Entry 6RLA (electron microscopy, 3.90 A resolution); this record covers chains A and B.

Chain A (and B):
Protein: O6-alkylguanine-DNA alkyltransferase mutant, DYNC2H1 variant protein
Source organism: Homo sapiens
Notes: chain B of this document is another copy of the same molecule, construct and numbering; everything in this record applies to it too
UniProt: chimeric construct of E5BBQ0, B0I1S0: residues -204 to -28 from E5BBQ0 (E5BBQ0_HUMAN) positions 5-181 (UniProt number = residue number + 209); residues 2-4307 from B0I1S0 positions 2-4307 (same numbers)
Sequence (4513 residues; row label = number of the first residue in the row; numbers below 1 keep their minus sign (Gly-205 is residue -205)):
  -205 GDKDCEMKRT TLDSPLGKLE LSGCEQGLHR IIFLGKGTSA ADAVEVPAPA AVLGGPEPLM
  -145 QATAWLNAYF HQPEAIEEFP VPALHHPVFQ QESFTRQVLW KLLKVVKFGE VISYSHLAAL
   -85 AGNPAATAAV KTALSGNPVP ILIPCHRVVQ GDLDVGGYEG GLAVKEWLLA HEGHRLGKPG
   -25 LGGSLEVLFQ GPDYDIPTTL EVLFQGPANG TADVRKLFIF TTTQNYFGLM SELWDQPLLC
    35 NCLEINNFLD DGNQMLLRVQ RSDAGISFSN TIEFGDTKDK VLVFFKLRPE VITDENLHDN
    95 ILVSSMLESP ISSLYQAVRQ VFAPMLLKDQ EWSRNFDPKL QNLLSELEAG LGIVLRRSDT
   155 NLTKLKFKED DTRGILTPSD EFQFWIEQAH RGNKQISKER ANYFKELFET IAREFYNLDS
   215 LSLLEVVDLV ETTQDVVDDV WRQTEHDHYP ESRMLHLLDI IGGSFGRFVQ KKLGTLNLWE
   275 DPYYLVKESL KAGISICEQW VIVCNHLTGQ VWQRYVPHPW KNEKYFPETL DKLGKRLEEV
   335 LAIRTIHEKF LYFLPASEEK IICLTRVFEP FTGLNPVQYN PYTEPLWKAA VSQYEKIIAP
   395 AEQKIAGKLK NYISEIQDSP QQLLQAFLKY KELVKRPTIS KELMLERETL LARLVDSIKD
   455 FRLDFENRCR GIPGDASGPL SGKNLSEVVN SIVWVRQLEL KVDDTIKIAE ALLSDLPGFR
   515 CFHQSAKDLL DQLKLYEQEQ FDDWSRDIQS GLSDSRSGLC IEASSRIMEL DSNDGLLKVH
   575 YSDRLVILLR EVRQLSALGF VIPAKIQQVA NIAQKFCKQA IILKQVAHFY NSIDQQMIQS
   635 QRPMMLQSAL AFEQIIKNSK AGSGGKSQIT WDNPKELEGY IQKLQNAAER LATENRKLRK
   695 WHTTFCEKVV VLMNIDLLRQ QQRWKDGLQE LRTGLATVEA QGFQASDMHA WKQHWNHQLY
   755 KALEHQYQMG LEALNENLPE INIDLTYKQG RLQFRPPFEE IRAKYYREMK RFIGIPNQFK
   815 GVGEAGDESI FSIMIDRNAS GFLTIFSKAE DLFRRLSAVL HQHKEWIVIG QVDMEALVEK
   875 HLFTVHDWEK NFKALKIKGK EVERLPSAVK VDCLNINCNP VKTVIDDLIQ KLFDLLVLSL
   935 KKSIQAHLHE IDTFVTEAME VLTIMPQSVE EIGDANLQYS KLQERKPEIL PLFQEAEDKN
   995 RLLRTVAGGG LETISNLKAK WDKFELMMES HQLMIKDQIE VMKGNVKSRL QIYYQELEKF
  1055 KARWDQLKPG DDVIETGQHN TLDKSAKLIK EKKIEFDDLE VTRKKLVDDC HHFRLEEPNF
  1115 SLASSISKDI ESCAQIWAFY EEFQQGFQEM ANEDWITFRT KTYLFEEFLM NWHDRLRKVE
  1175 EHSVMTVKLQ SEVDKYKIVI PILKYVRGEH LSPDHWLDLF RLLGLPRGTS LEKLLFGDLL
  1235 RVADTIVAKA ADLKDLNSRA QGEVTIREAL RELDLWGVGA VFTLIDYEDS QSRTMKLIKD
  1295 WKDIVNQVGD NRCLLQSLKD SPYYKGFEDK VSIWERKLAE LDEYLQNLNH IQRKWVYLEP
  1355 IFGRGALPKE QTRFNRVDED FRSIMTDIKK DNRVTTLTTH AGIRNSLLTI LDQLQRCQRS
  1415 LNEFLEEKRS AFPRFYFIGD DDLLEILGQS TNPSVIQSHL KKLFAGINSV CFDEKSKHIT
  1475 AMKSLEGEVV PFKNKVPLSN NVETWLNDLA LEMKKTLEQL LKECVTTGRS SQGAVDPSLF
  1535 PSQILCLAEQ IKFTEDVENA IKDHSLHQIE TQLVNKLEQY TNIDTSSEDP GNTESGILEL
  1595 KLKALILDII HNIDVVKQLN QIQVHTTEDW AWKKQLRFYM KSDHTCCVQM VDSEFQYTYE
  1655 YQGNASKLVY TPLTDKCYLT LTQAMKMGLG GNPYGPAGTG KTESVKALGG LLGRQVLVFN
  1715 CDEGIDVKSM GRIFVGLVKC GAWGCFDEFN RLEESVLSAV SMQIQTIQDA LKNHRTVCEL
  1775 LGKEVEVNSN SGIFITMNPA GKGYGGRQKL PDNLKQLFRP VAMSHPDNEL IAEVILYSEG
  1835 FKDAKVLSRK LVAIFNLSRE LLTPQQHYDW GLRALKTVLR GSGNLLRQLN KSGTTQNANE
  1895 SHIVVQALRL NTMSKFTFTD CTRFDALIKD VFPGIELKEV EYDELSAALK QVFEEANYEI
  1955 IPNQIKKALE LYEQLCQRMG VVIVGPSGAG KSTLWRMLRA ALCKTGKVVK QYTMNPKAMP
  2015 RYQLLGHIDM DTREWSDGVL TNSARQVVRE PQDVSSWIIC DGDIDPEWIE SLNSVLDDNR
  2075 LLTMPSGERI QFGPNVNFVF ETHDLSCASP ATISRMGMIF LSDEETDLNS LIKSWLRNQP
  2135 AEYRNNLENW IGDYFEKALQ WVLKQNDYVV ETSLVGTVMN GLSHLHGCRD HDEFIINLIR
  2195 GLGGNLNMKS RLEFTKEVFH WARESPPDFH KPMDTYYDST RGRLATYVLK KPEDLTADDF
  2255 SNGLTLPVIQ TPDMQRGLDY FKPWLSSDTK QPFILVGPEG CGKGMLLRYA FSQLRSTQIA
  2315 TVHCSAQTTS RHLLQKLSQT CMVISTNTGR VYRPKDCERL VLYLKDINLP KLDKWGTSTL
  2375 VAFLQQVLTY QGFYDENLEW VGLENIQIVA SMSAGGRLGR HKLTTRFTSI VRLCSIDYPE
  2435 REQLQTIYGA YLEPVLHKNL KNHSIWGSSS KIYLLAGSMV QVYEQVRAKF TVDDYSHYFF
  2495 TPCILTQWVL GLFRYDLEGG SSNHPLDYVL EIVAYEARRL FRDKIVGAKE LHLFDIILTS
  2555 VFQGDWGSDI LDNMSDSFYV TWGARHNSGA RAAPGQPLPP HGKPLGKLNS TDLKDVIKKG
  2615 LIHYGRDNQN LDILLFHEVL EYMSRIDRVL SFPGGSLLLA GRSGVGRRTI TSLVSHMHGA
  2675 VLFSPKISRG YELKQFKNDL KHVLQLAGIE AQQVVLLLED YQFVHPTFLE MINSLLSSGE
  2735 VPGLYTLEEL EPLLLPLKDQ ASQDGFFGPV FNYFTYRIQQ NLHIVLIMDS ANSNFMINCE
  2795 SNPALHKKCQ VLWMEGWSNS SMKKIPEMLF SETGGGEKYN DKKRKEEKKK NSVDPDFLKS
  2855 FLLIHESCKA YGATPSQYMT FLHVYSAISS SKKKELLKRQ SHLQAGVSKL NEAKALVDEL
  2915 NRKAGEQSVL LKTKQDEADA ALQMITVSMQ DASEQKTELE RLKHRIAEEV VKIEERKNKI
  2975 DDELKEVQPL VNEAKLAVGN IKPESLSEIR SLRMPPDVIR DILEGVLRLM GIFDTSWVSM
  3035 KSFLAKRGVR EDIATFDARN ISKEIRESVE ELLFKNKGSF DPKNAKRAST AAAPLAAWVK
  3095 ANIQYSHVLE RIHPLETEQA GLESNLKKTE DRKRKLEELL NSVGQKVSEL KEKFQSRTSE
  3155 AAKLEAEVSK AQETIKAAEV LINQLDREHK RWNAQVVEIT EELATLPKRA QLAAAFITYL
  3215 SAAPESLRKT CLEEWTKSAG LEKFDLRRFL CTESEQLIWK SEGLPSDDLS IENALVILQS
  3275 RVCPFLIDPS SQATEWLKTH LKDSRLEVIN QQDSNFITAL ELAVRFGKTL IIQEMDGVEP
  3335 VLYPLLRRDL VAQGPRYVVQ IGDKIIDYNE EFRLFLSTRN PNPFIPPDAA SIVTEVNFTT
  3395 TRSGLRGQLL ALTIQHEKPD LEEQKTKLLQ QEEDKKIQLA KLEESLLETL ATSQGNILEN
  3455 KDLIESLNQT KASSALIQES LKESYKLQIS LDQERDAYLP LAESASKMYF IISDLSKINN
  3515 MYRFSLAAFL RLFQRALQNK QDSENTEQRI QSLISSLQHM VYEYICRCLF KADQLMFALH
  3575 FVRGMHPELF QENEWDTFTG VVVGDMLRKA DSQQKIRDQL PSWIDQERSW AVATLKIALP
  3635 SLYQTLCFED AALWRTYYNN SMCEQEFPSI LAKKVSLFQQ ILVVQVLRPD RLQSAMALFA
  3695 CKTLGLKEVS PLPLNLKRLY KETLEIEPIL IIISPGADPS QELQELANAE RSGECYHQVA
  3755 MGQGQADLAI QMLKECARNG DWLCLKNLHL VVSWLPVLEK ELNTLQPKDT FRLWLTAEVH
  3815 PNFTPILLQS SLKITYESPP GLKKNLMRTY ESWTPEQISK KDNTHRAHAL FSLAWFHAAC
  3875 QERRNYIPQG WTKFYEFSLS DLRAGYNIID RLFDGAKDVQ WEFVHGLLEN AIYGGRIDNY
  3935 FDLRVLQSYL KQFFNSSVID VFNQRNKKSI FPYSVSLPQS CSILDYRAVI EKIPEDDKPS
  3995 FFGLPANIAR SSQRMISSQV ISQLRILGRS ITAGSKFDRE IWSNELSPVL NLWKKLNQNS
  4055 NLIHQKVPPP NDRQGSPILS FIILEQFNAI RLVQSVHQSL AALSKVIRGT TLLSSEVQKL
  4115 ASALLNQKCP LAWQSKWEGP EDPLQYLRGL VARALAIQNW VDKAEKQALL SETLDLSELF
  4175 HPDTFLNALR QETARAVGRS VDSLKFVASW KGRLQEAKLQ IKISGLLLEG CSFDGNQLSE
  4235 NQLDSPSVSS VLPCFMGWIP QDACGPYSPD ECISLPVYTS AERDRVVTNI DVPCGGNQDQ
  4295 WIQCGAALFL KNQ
Not modelled in the structure: -205 to 1254, 2584-2586, 2827-2846, 2926-3166, 3596-3611, 3949-3963, 4024-4031
Construct notes: expression tag (-205); conflict Arg-176 (Glu33 in E5BBQ0); linker (-27 to 1)
Ion coordination: Mg2+: Ser1986, Glu2095 (together with ATP)
Ligand contacts:
  - ADP (adenosine-5'-diphosphate), molecule 1: Leu1662, Val1663, Gly1692, Thr1693, Gly1694, Lys1695, Thr1696, Glu1697, Ile1825, Leu1866, Arg1867, Lys1870, Asp2071, Asp2072, Arg2109
  - ADP, molecule 2: Leu2260, Ile2263, Thr2265, Met2268, Glu2293, Gly2294, Cys2295, Gly2296, Lys2297, Gly2298, Met2299, Lys2359, Pro2433, Ile2441, Tyr2442, Tyr2445, Cys2497, Thr2500
  - ADP, molecule 3: Asp2626, Ile2627, Leu2628, Phe2630, Val2633, Ser2657, Gly2658, Val2659, Gly2660, Arg2661, Arg2662, Thr2663, Glu2713, Arg3341
  - ATP (adenosine-5'-triphosphate): Tyr1952, Glu1953, Ile1955, Gln1958, Pro1980, Ser1981, Gly1982, Ala1983, Gly1984, Lys1985, Ser1986, Thr1987, Glu2095, Ser2124, Leu2125, Ser2128, Arg2420, Ile2424

How chain A and chain B interact:
Pairs across the interface (30):
  Lys1324(A) - Lys1324(B)
  Ile1327(A) - Ile1327(B)  hydrophobic
  Arg1367(A) - Ser2756(B)
  Arg1367(A) - Gln2757(B)  hydrogen bond (side chain-backbone)
  Asn1399(A) - Asp2350(B)  hydrogen bond
  Asp1406(A) - Ser2756(B)  hydrogen bond
  Gln1407(A) - Ser2756(B)  hydrogen bond (side chain-backbone)
  Arg1410(A) - Asp2753(B)  salt bridge
  Arg1410(A) - Ser2756(B)  hydrogen bond
  Arg1410(A) - Gln2757(B)
  Asp2350(A) - Asn1399(B)  hydrogen bond
  Glu2742(A) - Pro2746(B)
  Glu2742(A) - Leu2749(B)
  Glu2743(A) - Pro2746(B)
  Pro2746(A) - Glu2742(B)
  Pro2746(A) - Glu2743(B)
  Pro2746(A) - Pro2746(B)  hydrophobic
  Leu2749(A) - Glu2742(B)
  Asp2753(A) - Arg1410(B)  salt bridge
  Ser2756(A) - Arg1367(B)
  Ser2756(A) - Asp1406(B)  hydrogen bond
  Ser2756(A) - Gln1407(B)  hydrogen bond (backbone-side chain)
  Ser2756(A) - Arg1410(B)  hydrogen bond
  Gln2757(A) - Arg1367(B)  hydrogen bond (backbone-side chain)
  Gln2757(A) - Arg1410(B)
  Arg3319(A) - Gln3347(B)  hydrogen bond
  Gln3347(A) - Arg3319(B)  hydrogen bond
  Arg3350(A) - Arg3350(B)
  Arg3350(A) - Asp3361(B)  salt bridge
  Asp3361(A) - Arg3350(B)  salt bridge
Interface residues without a listed pair, chain A (26 interface residues in all): Arg1370, Ala1395, Gly2759, Phe2761, Phe3320, Gly3348, Pro3349
Interface residues without a listed pair, chain B (27 interface residues in all): Arg1370, Ala1395, Asp2758, Gly2759, Phe2761, Phe3320, Gly3348, Pro3349

Summary:
26 residues of chain A and 27 residues of chain B are in contact, with 12 hydrogen bonds and 4 salt bridges.
Among the polar pairs are Arg1410(A)-Asp2753(B), Arg3350(A)-Asp3361(B) and Arg1367(A)-Gln2757(B). Ligands of
chain A: 3 copies of ADP and ATP.
Both chains are O6-alkylguanine-DNA alkyltransferase mutant, DYNC2H1 variant protein (Homo sapiens). Entry
6RLA (Structure of the dynein-2 complex; motor domains) was determined by electron microscopy, deposited
together with 6SC2 and 6RLB.
